Entry 8VNO (X-ray diffraction, 1.70 A resolution); this record covers chains d and A of the 6 polymer chains in the assembly.

Chain d:
Molecule: 8-nt DNA strand
Sequence (8 nucleotides; each row starts with the number of its first residue):
   514 GAGAGTCA
Ion coordination: Mn2+: DG514 (shared with Asn119(A) of chain A; 1 residue of chain D); Na+: DG514 (shared with Asn119(A) of chain A; 1 residue of chain D)

Chain A:
Protein: Intron-encoded endonuclease I-PpoI
Organism: Physarum polycephalum
Notes: EC 3.1.-.-
Reference sequence: Q94702 (PPO1_PHYPO); residue numbers follow UniProt; this construct covers 2-163
Chain sequence (162 residues; row label = number of the first residue in the row):
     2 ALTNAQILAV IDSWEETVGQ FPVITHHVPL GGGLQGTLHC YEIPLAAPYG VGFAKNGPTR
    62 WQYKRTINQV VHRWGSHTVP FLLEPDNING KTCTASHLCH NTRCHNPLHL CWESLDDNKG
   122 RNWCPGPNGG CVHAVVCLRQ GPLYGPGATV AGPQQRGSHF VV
Ion coordination: Zn2+ site 1: Cys41, Cys100, Cys105, His110; Mn2+: Asn119 (shared with 1 residue of chain D; DG514(d) of chain d); Na+: Asn119 (shared with 1 residue of chain D; DG514(d) of chain d); Zn2+ site 2: Cys125, Cys132, His134, Cys138
From the paper describing this entry:
  - catalytic residues: His98
  - mutagenesis - H78A/H98A, H98A: decreased catalytic activity
  - mutagenesis - H78A: unchanged catalytic activity

Interface between chain d and chain A:
Pairs across the interface - 20 pairs, chain d then chain A:
  DG514(d) with Arg61(A), base contact; Thr95(A), phosphate contact; Ala96(A), hydrogen bond to the phosphate; Ser97(A), phosphate contact; His98(A), salt bridge to the phosphate; Leu116(A), sugar contact; Asn119(A), hydrogen bond to the phosphate
  DA515(d) with Asn57(A), base contact; Arg61(A), salt bridge to the phosphate; Thr79(A), phosphate contact; Thr95(A), phosphate contact; Ala96(A), hydrogen bond to the phosphate; Trp113(A), phosphate contact
  DG516(d) with Asn57(A), hydrogen bond to the base; Gln63(A), base contact; Gly76(A), hydrogen bond to the phosphate
  DA517(d) with Asn57(A), base contact; Gln63(A), hydrogen bond to the base; Arg74(A), hydrogen bond to the base
  DG518(d) with Arg74(A), hydrogen bond to the base
Other interface residues (no listed pair), chain A (15 interface residues in all): Trp75, Thr103

Overview:
The interface between chain d and chain A involves 5 residues on one side and 15 on the other, with 8 hydrogen
bonds and 2 salt bridges. Among the polar pairs are DG516(d)-Asn57(A), DA517(d)-Gln63(A) and
DA517(d)-Arg74(A). From the paper: the catalytic residue His98(A); H78A/H98A and H98A of chain A reduce
catalytic activity.
Here chain d is an 8-nt DNA strand and chain A is Intron-encoded endonuclease I-PpoI (Physarum polycephalum).
Entry 8VNO (Homing endonuclease I-PpoI-DNA complex:reaction at pH6.0 (K+ MES) with 500 uM Mn2+ for 600s) was
determined by X-ray diffraction together with 8VMO, 8VMP, 8VMQ, 8VMR, 8VMS, 8VMT and 35 further entries from
the same study.
